PDB entry 9HJS | X-ray diffraction, 2.51 A resolution | chains C and F of the 6 polymer chains in the assembly

Chain C (and F):
Name: Geranylgeranyl pyrophosphate synthase
From: Homo sapiens
Notes: EC 2.5.1.-, 2.5.1.1, 2.5.1.29, 2.5.1.10; chain F of this document is another copy of the same molecule, construct and numbering; everything in this record applies to it too
Reference sequence: O95749 (GGPPS_HUMAN); numbering as in UniProt (aligned over 1-300)
Sequence (307 residues; row label = number of the first residue in the row; numbers below 1 keep their minus sign (Gly-6 is residue -6)):
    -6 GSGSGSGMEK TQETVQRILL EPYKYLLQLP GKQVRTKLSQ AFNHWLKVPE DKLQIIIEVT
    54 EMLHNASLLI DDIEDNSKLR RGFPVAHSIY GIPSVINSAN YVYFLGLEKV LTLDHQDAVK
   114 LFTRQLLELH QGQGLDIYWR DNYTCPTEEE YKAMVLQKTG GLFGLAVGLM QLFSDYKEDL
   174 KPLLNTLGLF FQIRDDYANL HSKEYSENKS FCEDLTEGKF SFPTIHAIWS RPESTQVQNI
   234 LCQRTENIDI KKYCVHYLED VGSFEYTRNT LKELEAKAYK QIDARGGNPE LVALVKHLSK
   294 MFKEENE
Unresolved in the structure: -6 to 2, 196-198, 299-300 (chain F: -6 to 2, 297-300)
Sequence notes: expression tag (-6 to 0); variant Gln109 (Pro in O95749); engineered mutation Cys235 (Arg in O95749)
UniProt features mapped onto this chain:
  - binding site (isopentenyl diphosphate): Lys25, Arg28, His57, Arg74
  - binding site (Mg(2+)): Asp64, Asp68
  - binding site (dimethylallyl diphosphate): Arg73, Lys151, Thr152, Gln185, Lys202, Lys212
  - modified residue: Met1 (N-acetylmethionine)
  - natural variant: Pro15 (P15S: In MDHLO; uncertain significance), Phe257 (F257C: In MDHLO), Tyr259 (Y259C: In MDHLO), Arg261 (R261G: In MDHLO; R261H: In MDHLO)
Metal / ion sites: Mg2+ site 1: Asp64, Asp68
Ligand contacts: geranylgeranyl diphosphate (GRG): Arg28, Leu31, Ser32, Phe35, Thr53, His57, Leu61, Asp64, Asp65, Asp68, Arg73, Leu122, Gln126, Asp129, Lys151, Thr152, Leu155, Phe156, Ala159, Val160, Met163, Gln185, Asp188, Asn192, Lys202, Lys212
From the paper describing this entry:
  - mutagenesis - R235C: decreased binding to FPP
  - binding site for geranylgeranyl diphosphate: Lys202 (proposed by the authors, not directly observed)

Chain C / chain F interface:
Pairs across the interface (19; chain C residue first):
  Arg10(C) - Glu226(F)
  Glu14(C) - Ser227(F)  hydrogen bond
  Glu14(C) - Thr228(F)  hydrogen bond (side chain-backbone)
  Glu14(C) - Gln229(F)
  Tyr18(C) - Gln229(F)
  Tyr18(C) - Tyr246(F)
  Gln21(C) - Tyr246(F)  hydrogen bond
  Leu72(C) - Asp242(F)
  Phe76(C) - Tyr246(F)  hydrophobic
  Pro77(C) - Asp242(F)
  Pro77(C) - Ile243(F)  hydrophobic
  Ser81(C) - Gln236(F)
  Ser81(C) - Ile243(F)
  Ile82(C) - Asn232(F)
  Ile82(C) - Ile233(F)  hydrophobic
  Ile82(C) - Gln236(F)  hydrogen bond (backbone-side chain)
  Tyr83(C) - Thr228(F)
  Tyr83(C) - Gln229(F)
  Tyr83(C) - Asn232(F)
Interface residues without a listed pair, chain C (11 interface residues in all): Gly84

Summary:
11 residues of chain C and 10 residues of chain F are in contact; the contacts include 4 hydrogen bonds. Polar
pairs include Glu14(C)-Ser227(F), Glu14(C)-Thr228(F) and Gln21(C)-Tyr246(F). Bound to chain C: geranylgeranyl
diphosphate. From the paper: a binding site for geranylgeranyl diphosphate at Lys202(C); R235C of chain C
reduces binding to FPP.
Both chains are Geranylgeranyl pyrophosphate synthase (Homo sapiens). Entry 9HJS (Crystal structure of human
geranylgeranyl diphosphate synthase mutant R235C) was determined by X-ray diffraction, deposited together with
9HJZ.
